7SID - chains A and B of the 4 polymer chains in the assembly; structure by electron microscopy, 2.53 A resolution.

Chain A:
Molecule: Serine-protein kinase ATM
Organism: Homo sapiens
Notes: EC 2.7.11.1
UniProt: Q13315 (ATM_HUMAN); residue numbers follow UniProt; this construct covers 1-3056
Sequence (3056 residues; row label = number of the first residue in the row):
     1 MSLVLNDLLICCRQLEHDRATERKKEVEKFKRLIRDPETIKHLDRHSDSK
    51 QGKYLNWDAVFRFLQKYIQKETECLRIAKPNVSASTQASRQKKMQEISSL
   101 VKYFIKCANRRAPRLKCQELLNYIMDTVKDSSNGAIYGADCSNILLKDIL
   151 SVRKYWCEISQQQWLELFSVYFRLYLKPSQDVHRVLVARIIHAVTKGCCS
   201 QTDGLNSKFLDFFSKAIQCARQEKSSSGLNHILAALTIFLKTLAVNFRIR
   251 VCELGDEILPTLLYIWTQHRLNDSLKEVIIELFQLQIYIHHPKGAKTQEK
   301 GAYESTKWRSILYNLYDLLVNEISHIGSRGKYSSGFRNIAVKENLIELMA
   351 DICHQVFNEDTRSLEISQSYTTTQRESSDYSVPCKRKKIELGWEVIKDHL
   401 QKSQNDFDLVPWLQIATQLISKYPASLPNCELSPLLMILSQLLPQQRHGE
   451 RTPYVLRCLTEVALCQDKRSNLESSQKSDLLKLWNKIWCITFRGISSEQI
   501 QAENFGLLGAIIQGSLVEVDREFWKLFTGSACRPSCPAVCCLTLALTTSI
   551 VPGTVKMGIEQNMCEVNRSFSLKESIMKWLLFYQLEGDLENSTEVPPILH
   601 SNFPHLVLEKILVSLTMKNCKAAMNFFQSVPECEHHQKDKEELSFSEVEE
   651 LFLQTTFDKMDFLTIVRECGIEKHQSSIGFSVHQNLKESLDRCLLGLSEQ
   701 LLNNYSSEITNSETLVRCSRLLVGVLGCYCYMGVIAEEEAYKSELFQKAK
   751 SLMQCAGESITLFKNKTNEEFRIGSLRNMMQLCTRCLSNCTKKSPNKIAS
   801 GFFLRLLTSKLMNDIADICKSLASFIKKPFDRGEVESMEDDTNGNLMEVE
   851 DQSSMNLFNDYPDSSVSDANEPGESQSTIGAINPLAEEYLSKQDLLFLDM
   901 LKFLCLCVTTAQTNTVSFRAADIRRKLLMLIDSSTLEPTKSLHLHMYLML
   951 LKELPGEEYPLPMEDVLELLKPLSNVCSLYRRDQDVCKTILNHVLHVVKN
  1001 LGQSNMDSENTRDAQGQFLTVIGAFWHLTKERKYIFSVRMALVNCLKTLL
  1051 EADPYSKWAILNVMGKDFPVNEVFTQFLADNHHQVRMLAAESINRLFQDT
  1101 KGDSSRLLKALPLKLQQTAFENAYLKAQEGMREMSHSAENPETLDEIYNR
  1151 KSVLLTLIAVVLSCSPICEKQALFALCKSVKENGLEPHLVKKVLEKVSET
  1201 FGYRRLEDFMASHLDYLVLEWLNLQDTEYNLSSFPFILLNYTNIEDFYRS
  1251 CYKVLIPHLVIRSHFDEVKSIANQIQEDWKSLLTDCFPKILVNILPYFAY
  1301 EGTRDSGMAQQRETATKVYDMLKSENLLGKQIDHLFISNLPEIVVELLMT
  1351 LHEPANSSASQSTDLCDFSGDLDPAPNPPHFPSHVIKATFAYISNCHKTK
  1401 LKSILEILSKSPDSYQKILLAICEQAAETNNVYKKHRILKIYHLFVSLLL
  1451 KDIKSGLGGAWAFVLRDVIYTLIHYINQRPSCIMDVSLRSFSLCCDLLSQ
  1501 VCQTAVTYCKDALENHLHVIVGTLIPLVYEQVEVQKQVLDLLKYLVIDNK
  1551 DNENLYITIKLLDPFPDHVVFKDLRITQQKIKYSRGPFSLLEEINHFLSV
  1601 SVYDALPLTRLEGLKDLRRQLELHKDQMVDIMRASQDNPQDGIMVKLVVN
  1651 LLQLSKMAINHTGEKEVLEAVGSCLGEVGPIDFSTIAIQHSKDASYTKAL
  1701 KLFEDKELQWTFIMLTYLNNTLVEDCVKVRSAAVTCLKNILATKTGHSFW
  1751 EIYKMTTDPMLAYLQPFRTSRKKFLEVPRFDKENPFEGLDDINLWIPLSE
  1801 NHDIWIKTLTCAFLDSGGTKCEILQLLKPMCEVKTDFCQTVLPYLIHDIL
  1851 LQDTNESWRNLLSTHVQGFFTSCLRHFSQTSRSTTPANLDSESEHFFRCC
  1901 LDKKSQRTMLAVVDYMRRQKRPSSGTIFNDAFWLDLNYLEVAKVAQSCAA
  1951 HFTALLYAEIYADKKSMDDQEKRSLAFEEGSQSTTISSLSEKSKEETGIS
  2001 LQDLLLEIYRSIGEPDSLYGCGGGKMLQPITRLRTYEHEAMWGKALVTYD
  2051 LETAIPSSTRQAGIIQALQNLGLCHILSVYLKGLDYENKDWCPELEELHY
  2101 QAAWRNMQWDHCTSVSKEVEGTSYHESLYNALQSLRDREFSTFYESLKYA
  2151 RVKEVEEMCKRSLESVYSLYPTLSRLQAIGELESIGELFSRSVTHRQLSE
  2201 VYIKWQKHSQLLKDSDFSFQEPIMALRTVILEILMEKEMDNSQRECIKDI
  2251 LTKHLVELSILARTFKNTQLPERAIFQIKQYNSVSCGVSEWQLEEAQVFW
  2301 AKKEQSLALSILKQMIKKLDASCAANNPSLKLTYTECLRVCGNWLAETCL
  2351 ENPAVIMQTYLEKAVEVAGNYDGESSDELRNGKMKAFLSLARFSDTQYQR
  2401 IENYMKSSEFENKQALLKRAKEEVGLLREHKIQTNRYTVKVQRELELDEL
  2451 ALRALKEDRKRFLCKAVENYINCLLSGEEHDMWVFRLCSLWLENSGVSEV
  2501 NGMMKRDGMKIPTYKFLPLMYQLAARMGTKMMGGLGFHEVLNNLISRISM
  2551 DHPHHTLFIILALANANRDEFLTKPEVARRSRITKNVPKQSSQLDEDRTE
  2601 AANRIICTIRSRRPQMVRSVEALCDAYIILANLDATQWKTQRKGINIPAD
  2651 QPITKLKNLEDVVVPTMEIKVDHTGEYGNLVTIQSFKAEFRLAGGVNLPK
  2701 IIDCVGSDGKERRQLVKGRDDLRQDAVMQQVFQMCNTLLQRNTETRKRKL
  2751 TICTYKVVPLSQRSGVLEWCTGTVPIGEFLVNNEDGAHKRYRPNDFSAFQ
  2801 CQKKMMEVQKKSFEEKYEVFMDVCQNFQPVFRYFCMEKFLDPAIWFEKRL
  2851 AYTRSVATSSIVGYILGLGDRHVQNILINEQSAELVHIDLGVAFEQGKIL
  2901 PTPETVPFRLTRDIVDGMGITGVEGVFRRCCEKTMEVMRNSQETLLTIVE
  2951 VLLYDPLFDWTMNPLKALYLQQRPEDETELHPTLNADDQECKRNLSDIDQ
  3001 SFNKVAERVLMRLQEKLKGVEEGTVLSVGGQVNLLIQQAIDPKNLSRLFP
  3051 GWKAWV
Unresolved in the structure: 1-4, 45-55, 75-86, 330-336, 359-388, 555-569, 587-592, 634-643, 665-678, 827-876, 1102-1107, 1135-1141, 1355-1370, 1877-1898, 1975-1983, 2113-2120, 2423-2435, 2574-2590, 2975-3000
Bound ions: Mg2+: N2875, D2889
Small-molecule neighbours: AMP-PNP (ANP; phosphoaminophosphonic acid-adenylate ester): A2693, G2694, V2696, P2699, L2715, K2717, Y2755, L2767, E2768, W2769, C2770, T2773, P2775, Q2874, L2877, I2888, D2889, Y2969
What the authors report for this chain:
  - disease-associated variants - S978P, C987W, C987Y, F1025L, F1025S: decreased stability with Nibrin (chain B) (proposed by the authors, not directly observed)
  - disease-associated variants - S974F, S978A, S978Y, R981C, R981H: decreased binding to Nibrin (chain B) (proposed by the authors, not directly observed)
  - post-translational modification sites: S1981, K3016 (citing earlier work)
  - catalytic residues: D2870, H2872 (citing earlier work)

Chain B:
Molecule: Nibrin
UniProt: O60934 (NBN_HUMAN); residue numbers follow UniProt; this construct covers 727-754
Sequence (28 residues; row label = number of the first residue in the row):
   727 MEVQNQHAKEESLADDLFRYNPYLKRRR
Unresolved in the structure: 727-739, 750-754
UniProt features mapped onto this chain:
  - motif: A740 to Y749 (FxF/Y motif)
  - cross-link: K735 (Glycyl lysine isopeptide (Lys-Gly) (interchain with G-Cter in ubiquitin))
  - mutagenesis: K735 (K735R: Abolished ubiquitination by the SCF(SKP2) complex), E736 to E737 (Decreases ATM-binding), D741 to D742 (Decreases ATM-binding), F744 to Y746 (Impaired interaction with ATM), F744 (F744A: Impaired interaction with ATM), R745 to Y746 (Decreases ATM binding), R745 (R745A: Does not affect interaction with ATM), Y746 (Y746A: Impaired interaction with ATM), K751 (K751R: Does not affect ubiquitination by the SCF(SKP2) complex)
What the authors report for this chain:
  - contacts within the chain: Y746-P748
  - disease-associated variants - F744L: decreased binding to Serine-protein kinase ATM (chain A) (proposed by the authors, not directly observed)
  - mutagenesis - R745A: unchanged binding to Serine-protein kinase ATM (chain A)
  - mutagenesis - F744A/R745A/Y746A: abolished binding to Serine-protein kinase ATM (chain A)

Interface between chain A and chain B:
Contacting residue pairs (18):
  S974(A) - F744(B)  hydrogen bond (side chain-backbone)
  S974(A) - R745(B)  hydrogen bond (side chain-backbone)
  N975(A) - R745(B)
  S978(A) - D741(B)  hydrogen bond
  S978(A) - R745(B)  hydrogen bond
  R981(A) - D741(B)  salt bridge
  R981(A) - F744(B)
  G1016(A) - Y746(B)
  Q1017(A) - Y746(B)
  T1020(A) - L743(B)
  T1020(A) - R745(B)
  T1020(A) - Y746(B)
  V1021(A) - F744(B)
  A1024(A) - L743(B)
  A1024(A) - F744(B)  hydrophobic
  H1027(A) - L743(B)
  L1028(A) - L743(B)  hydrophobic
  M1064(A) - L743(B)  hydrophobic
Interface residues without a listed pair, chain A (16 interface residues in all): C977, D1013, F1025, Y1034
Interface features reported in the paper:
  - specific contacts: N975(A)-R745(B), S978(A)-F744(B) (hydrophobic contact), S978(A)-D741(B) (hydrogen bond), S978(A)-R745(B), R981(A)-F744(B) (hydrophobic contact), R981(A)-D741(B) (hydrogen bond), G1016(A)-Y746(B), Q1017(A)-Y746(B), T1020(A)-Y746(B), V1021(A)-F744(B) (hydrophobic contact), A1024(A)-F744(B) (hydrophobic contact), A1024(A)-L743(B), F1025(A)-F744(B) (hydrophobic contact), H1027(A)-L743(B), L1028(A)-L743(B), Y1034(A)-F744(B) (hydrophobic contact)
  - interface residues, chain B: L743(B), F744(B), Y746(B)
  - hot spots on chain B (mutagenesis) - F744A: abolished binding to Serine-protein kinase ATM (chain A)
  - hot spots on chain B (mutagenesis) - Y746A: decreased binding to Serine-protein kinase ATM (chain A)

In short:
The interface between chain A and chain B involves 16 residues on one side and 5 on the other, with 4 hydrogen
bonds and 1 salt bridge. Among the polar pairs are R981(A)-D741(B), S974(A)-F744(B) and S974(A)-R745(B). The
paper describes contacts between N975(A) and R745(B), S978(A) and R745(B) and G1016(A) and Y746(B) among
others; hydrophobic contacts between S978(A) and F744(B), R981(A) and F744(B) and V1021(A) and F744(B) among
others; hydrogen bonds between S978(A) and D741(B) and R981(A) and D741(B). The paper reports catalytic
residues D2870(A) and H2872(A); S978P, C987W and C987Y of chain A, among others, reduce stability with Nibrin
(chain B); 15 substitutions were tested in all.
Here chain A is Serine-protein kinase ATM (Homo sapiens) and chain B is Nibrin. Entry 7SID (Human ATM Dimer
Bound to Nbs1) was determined by electron microscopy (same publication as 7SIC).
